Entry 7XKH (electron microscopy, 3.10 A resolution); this record covers chains D and G of the 8 polymer chains in the assembly.

[Chain D]
Molecule: ATP synthase subunit beta
Source organism: Bacillus sp. PS3
Notes: EC 7.1.2.2
UniProtKB: A0A0M4U1P9 (A0A0M4U1P9_BACP3); residue numbers follow UniProt; this construct covers 1-473
Chain sequence (484 residues; row label = number of the first residue in the row; numbers below 1 keep their minus sign (Met-10 is residue -10)):
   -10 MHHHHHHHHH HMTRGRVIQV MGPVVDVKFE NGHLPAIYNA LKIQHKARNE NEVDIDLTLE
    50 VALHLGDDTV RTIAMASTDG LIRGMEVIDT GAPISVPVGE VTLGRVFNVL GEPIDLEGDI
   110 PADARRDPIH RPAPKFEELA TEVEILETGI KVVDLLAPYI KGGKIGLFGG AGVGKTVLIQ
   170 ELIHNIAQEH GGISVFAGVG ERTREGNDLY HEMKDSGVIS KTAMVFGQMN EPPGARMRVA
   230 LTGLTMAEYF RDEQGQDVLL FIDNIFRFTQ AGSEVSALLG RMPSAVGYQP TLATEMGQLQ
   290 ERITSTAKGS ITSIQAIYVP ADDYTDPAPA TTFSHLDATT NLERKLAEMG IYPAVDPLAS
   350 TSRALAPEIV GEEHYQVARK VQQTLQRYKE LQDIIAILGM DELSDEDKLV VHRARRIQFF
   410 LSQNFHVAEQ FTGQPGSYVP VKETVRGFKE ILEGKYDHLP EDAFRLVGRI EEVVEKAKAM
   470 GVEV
Disordered / not traced: -10 to 1, 472-473
Sequence notes: initiating methionine (-10); expression tag (-9 to 0)

[Chain G]
Molecule: ATP synthase gamma chain
Source organism: Bacillus sp. PS3
UniProtKB: A0A0M4TPJ7 (A0A0M4TPJ7_BACP3); residue numbers follow UniProt; this construct covers 1-285
Chain sequence (285 residues; each row starts with the number of its first residue):
     1 MASLRDIKTR INATKKTSQI TKAMEMVSTS KLNRAEQNAK SFVPYMEKIQ EVVANVALGA
    61 GGASHPMLVS RPVKKTGYLV ITSDRGLAGA YNSNVLRLVY QTIQKRHASP DEYAIIVIGR
   121 VGLSFFRKRN MPVILDITRL PDQPSFADIK EIARKTVGLF ADGTFDELYM YYNHYVSAIQ
   181 QEVTERKLLP LTDLAENKQR TVYEFEPSQE EILDVLLPQY AESLIYGALL DAKASEHAAR
   241 MTAMKNATDN ANELIRTLTL SYNRARQAAI TQEITEIVAG ANALQ
Disordered / not traced: 1, 285

[Interface between chain D and chain G]
Contacting residue pairs (5; chain D residue first):
  Gly269(D) with Leu284(G)
  Pro272(D) with Ala281(G)
  Ala274(D) with Ile277(G)
  Ala310(D) with Arg5(G)
  Asp311(D) with Arg5(G), hydrogen bond (backbone-side chain)
Interface residues without a listed pair, chain D (9 interface residues in all): Arg270, Met271, Ser273, Asp312
Interface residues without a listed pair, chain G (5 interface residues in all): Gly280

[Summary]
9 residues of chain D and 5 residues of chain G are in contact, with 1 hydrogen bond. The hydrogen-bonded pair
is Asp311(D)-Arg5(G).
Chain D is ATP synthase subunit beta and chain G is ATP synthase gamma chain, both from Bacillus sp. PS3; the
structure, Nucleotide-depleted F1 domain of FoF1-ATPase from Bacillus PS3, state1, was determined by electron
microscopy together with 7XKO, 7XKP, 7XKQ and 7XKR from the same study.
